PDB entry 2MIN | X-ray diffraction, 2.03 A resolution | chains B and C of the 4 polymer chains in the assembly

[Chain B]
Protein: Nitrogenase molybdenum iron protein
Organism: Azotobacter vinelandii
Notes: EC 1.18.6.1
Reference sequence: P07329 (NIFK_AZOVI); residues 2-523 here correspond to UniProt positions 1-522 (UniProt number = residue number - 1)
Chain sequence (522 residues; row label = number of the first residue in the row):
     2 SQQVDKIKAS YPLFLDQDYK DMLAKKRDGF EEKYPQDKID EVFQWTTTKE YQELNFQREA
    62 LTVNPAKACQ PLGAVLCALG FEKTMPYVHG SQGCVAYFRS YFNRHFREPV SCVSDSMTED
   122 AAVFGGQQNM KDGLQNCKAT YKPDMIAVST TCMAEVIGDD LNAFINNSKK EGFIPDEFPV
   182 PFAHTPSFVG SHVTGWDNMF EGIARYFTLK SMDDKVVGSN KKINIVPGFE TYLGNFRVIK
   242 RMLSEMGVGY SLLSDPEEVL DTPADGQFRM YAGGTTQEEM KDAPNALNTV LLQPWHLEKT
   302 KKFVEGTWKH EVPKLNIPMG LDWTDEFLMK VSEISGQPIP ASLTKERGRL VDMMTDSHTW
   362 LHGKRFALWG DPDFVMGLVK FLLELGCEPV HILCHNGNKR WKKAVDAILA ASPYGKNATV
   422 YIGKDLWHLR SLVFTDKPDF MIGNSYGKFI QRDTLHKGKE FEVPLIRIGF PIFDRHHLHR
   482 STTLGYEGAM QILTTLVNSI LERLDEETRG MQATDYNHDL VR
Metal / ion sites: fe(8)-S(7) cluster Fe: Cys-70, Cys-95, Cys-153, Ser-188 (shared with 3 residues of chain A); Ca2+ site 1: Arg-108, Glu-109 (shared with 2 residues of chain D); Ca2+ site 2: Asp-353, Asp-357 (shared with 2 residues of chain D)
Small-molecule neighbours: fe(8)-S(7) cluster (CLF): Cys-70, Pro-72, Ser-92, Gly-94, Cys-95, Tyr-98, Phe-99, Thr-152, Cys-153, Ser-188

[Chain C]
Protein: Nitrogenase molybdenum iron protein
Organism: Azotobacter vinelandii
Notes: EC 1.18.6.1
Reference sequence: P07328 (NIFD_AZOVI); residues 2-492 here correspond to UniProt positions 1-491 (UniProt number = residue number - 1)
Chain sequence (491 residues; row label = number of the first residue in the row):
     2 TGMSREEVES LIQEVLEVYP EKARKDRNKH LAVNDPAVTQ SKKCIISNKK SQPGLMTIRG
    62 CAYAGSKGVV WGPIKDMIHI SHGPVGCGQY SRAGRRNYYI GTTGVNAFVT MNFTSDFQEK
   122 DIVFGGDKKL AKLIDEVETL FPLNKGISVQ SECPIGLIGD DIESVSKVKG AELSKTIVPV
   182 RCEGFRGVSQ SLGHHIANDA VRDWVLGKRD EDTTFASTPY DVAIIGDYNI GGDAWSSRIL
   242 LEEMGLRCVA QWSGDGSISE IELTPKVKLN LVHCYRSMNY ISRHMEEKYG IPWMEYNFFG
   302 PTKTIESLRA IAAKFDESIQ KKCEEVIAKY KPEWEAVVAK YRPRLEGKRV MLYIGGLRPR
   362 HVIGAYEDLG MEVVGTGYEF AHNDDYDRTM KEMGDSTLLY DDVTGYEFEE FVKRIKPDLI
   422 GSGIKEKFIF QKMGIPFREM HSWDYSGPYH GFDGFAIFAR DMDMTLNNPC WKKLQAPWEA
   482 SEGAEKVAAS A
Unresolved in the structure: 2-4, 36-44, 482-492
Metal / ion sites: fe(8)-S(7) cluster Fe: Cys-62, Cys-88, Cys-154 (shared with 4 residues of chain D); fe-mo-s cluster Fe: Cys-275, His-442 (together with 3-hydroxy-3-carboxy-adipic acid)
Small-molecule neighbours:
  - fe-mo-s cluster (CFM): Val-70, Arg-96, His-195, Tyr-229, Ile-231, Cys-275, Arg-277, Ser-278, Ile-355, Gly-356, Gly-357, Leu-358, Arg-359, Pro-360, Phe-381, Met-441, His-442
  - fe(8)-S(7) cluster (CLF): Cys-62, Tyr-64, Pro-85, Val-86, Gly-87, Cys-88, Tyr-91, Glu-153, Cys-154, Glu-184, Gly-185
  - 3-hydroxy-3-carboxy-adipic acid (HCA): Ala-65, Gly-95, Arg-96, Gln-191, Gly-424, Ile-425, Lys-426, Glu-440, His-442

[Interface between chain B and chain C]
Residue-residue contacts (49):
  Leu-322(B) with Lys-474(C)
  Asp-323(B) with Lys-474(C), salt bridge
  Asp-326(B) with Pro-478(C); Trp-479(C)
  Met-330(B) with Pro-478(C), hydrophobic; Trp-479(C), hydrophobic
  Ile-340(B) with Trp-479(C), hydrophobic
  Thr-345(B) with Trp-479(C), hydrogen bond; Glu-480(C)
  Arg-348(B) with Lys-474(C), hydrogen bond (side chain-backbone); Leu-475(C); Gln-476(C), hydrogen bond (side chain-backbone); Ala-477(C); Pro-478(C); Trp-479(C)
  Val-352(B) with Lys-474(C); Leu-475(C), hydrophobic
  Asp-353(B) with Lys-433(C), salt bridge
  Thr-356(B) with Gln-432(C); Cys-471(C); Trp-472(C)
  Asp-357(B) with Phe-429(C); Gln-432(C), hydrogen bond
  His-359(B) with Thr-466(C), hydrogen bond; Asn-469(C)
  Thr-360(B) with Arg-439(C); Met-465(C); Thr-466(C)
  Trp-361(B) with Tyr-446(C), hydrophobic
  His-363(B) with Met-465(C); Asn-469(C)
  Glu-385(B) with Pro-470(C)
  Gly-387(B) with Pro-470(C)
  Tyr-415(B) with Pro-470(C)
  Tyr-487(B) with Trp-479(C)
  Met-512(B) with Thr-103(C); Thr-104(C)
  Gln-513(B) with Gly-102(C); Thr-103(C), hydrogen bond; Asn-107(C)
  Tyr-517(B) with Tyr-99(C); Tyr-100(C)
  Asn-518(B) with Tyr-99(C), hydrogen bond
  Asp-520(B) with Arg-97(C), salt bridge; Tyr-99(C), hydrogen bond
  Leu-521(B) with Arg-93(C); Ala-94(C), hydrophobic
  Val-522(B) with Tyr-446(C)
  Arg-523(B) with Tyr-446(C)
Other interface residues (no listed pair), chain B (31 interface residues in all): Leu-329, Met-355, Leu-384, Asp-516
Other interface residues (no listed pair), chain C (30 interface residues in all): Ile-101, Trp-236, Asn-468

[In short]
Chain B and chain C form an interface of 31 and 30 residues respectively, with 8 hydrogen bonds and 3 salt
bridges. Among the polar pairs are Asp-323(B)/Lys-474(C), Asp-353(B)/Lys-433(C) and Asp-520(B)/Arg-97(C).
Ligands of chain B: fe(8)-S(7) cluster.
Chain B is Nitrogenase molybdenum iron protein and chain C is Nitrogenase molybdenum iron protein, both from
Azotobacter vinelandii; the structure, Nitrogenase mofe protein from azotobacter vinelandii, oxidized state,
was determined by X-ray diffraction, deposited together with 3MIN.
